Entry 4GWP (X-ray diffraction, 4.20 A resolution (low resolution: residue-level contacts below are approximate; hydrogen-bond / salt-bridge calls are withheld)); this record covers chains C and G of the 7 polymer chains in the assembly.

[Chain C]
Protein: Mediator of RNA polymerase II transcription subunit 8
From: Saccharomyces cerevisiae
UniProt: P38304 (MED8_YEAST); numbering as in UniProt (aligned over 1-223)
Chain sequence (407 residues; row label = number of the first residue in the row):
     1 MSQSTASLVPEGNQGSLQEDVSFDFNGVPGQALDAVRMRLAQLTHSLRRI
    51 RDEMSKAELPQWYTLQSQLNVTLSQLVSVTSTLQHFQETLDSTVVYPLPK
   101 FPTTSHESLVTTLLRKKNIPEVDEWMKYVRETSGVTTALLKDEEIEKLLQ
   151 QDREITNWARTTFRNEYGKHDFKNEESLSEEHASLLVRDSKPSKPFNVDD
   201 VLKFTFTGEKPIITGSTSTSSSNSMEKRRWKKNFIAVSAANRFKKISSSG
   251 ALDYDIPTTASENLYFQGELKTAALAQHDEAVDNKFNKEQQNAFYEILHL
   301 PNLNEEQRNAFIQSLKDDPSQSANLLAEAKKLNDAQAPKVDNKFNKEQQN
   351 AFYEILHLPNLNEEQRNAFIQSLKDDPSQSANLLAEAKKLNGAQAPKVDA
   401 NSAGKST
Disordered / not traced: 1-22, 174-181, 215-407
Sequence notes: expression tag (224-407)

[Chain G]
Protein: Mediator of RNA polymerase II transcription subunit 6
From: Saccharomyces cerevisiae S288c
UniProt: P38782 (MED6_YEAST); residues 1-295 here = UniProt positions 1-295
Chain sequence (295 residues; each row starts with the number of its first residue):
     1 MNVTPLDELQWKSPEWIQVFGLRTENVLDYFAESPFFDKTSNNQVIKMQR
    51 QFSQLNDPNAAVNMTQNIMTLPDGKNGNLEEEFAYVDPARRQILFKYPMY
   101 MQLEEELMKLDGTEYVLSSVREPDFWVIRKQRRTNNSGVGSAKGPEIIPL
   151 QDYYIIGANIYQSPTIFKIVQSRLMSTSYHLNSTLESLYDLIEFQPSQGV
   201 HYKVPTDTSTTATAATNGNNAGGGSNKSSVRPTGGANMATVPSTTNVNMT
   251 VNTMGTGGQTIDNGTGRTGNGNMGITTEMLDKLMVTSIRSTPNYI
Disordered / not traced: 61-82, 193-295
Curated features (UniProtKB/Swiss-Prot):
  - modified residue: Ser-225 (Phosphoserine)

[Interface between chain C and chain G]
Residue-residue contacts (15; chain C residue first):
  Phe-25(C) / Ile-93(G)
  Asp-91(C) / Phe-167(G)
  Asp-91(C) / Lys-168(G)
  Ser-92(C) / Ile-166(G)
  Ser-92(C) / Phe-167(G)
  Ser-92(C) / Lys-168(G)
  Val-95(C) / Thr-165(G)
  Val-95(C) / Ile-166(G)
  Val-95(C) / Phe-167(G)
  Pro-97(C) / Thr-165(G)
  Leu-98(C) / Ile-156(G)
  Lys-117(C) / Ile-169(G)
  Lys-117(C) / Val-170(G)
  Lys-117(C) / Arg-173(G)
  Asn-118(C) / Arg-173(G)
Interface residues without a listed pair, chain C (12 interface residues in all): Tyr-96, Pro-99, Arg-115, Lys-116
Interface residues without a listed pair, chain G (12 interface residues in all): Asn-135, Tyr-154, Ser-163

[Summary]
The chain C/chain G interface involves 12 residues from each chain.
Here chain C is Mediator of RNA polymerase II transcription subunit 8 (Saccharomyces cerevisiae) and chain G
is Mediator of RNA polymerase II transcription subunit 6 (Saccharomyces cerevisiae S288c). Entry 4GWP
(Structure of the Mediator Head Module from S. cerevisiae) was determined by X-ray diffraction (same
publication as 4GWQ).
